2OZL - chains B and D of the 4 polymer chains in the assembly; structure by X-ray diffraction, 1.90 A resolution.

== Chain B (and D) ==
Protein: Pyruvate dehydrogenase E1 component subunit beta
Source organism: Homo sapiens
Notes: EC 1.2.4.1; fragment: Beta subunit; chain D of this document is another copy of the same molecule, construct and numbering; everything in this record applies to it too
UniProtKB: P11177 (ODPB_HUMAN); aligned to UniProt positions 31-358 over residues 2-329 (the alignment contains insertions or deletions, so no single offset holds)
Sequence (341 residues; numbered -11 to 329; the number before each row is that of its first residue; numbers below 1 keep their minus sign (Met-11 is residue -11)):
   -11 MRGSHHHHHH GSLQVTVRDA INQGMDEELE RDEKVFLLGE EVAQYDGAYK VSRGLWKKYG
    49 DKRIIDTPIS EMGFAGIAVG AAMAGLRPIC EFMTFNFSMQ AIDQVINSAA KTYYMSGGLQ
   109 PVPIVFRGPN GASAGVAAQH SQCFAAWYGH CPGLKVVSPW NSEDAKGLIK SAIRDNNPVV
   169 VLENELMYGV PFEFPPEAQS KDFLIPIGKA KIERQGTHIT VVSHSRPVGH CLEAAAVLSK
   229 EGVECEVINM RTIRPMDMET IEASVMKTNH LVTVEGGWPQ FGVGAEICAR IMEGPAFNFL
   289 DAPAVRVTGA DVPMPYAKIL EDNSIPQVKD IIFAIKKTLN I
Disordered / not traced: -11 to -1
Differences from the reference sequence: expression tag (-11 to 1)
UniProt features mapped onto this chain:
  - modified residue: Lys325 (N6-acetyllysine)

== Chain B / chain D interface ==
Pairs across the interface (99; chain B residue first):
  Met60(B) - Gln88(D)
  Met87(B) - Met87(D)
  Met87(B) - Ile90(D)
  Met87(B) - Asp91(D)
  Met87(B) - Asn95(D)
  Ile90(B) - Met87(D)
  Ile90(B) - Trp135(D)  hydrophobic
  Asp91(B) - Met87(D)
  Ile94(B) - Gln130(D)
  Asn95(B) - Met87(D)
  Asn95(B) - Gln127(D)  hydrogen bond (backbone-side chain)
  Lys99(B) - Ala126(D)  hydrogen bond (side chain-backbone)
  Lys99(B) - Gln130(D)  hydrogen bond
  Lys99(B) - Trp266(D)
  Lys99(B) - Pro301(D)
  Tyr102(B) - Pro301(D)
  Tyr102(B) - Pro303(D)
  Met103(B) - Ala126(D)  hydrophobic
  Met103(B) - Gln127(D)
  Ala126(B) - Lys99(D)  hydrogen bond (backbone-side chain)
  Ala126(B) - Met103(D)  hydrophobic
  Gln127(B) - Asn95(D)  hydrogen bond (side chain-backbone)
  Gln127(B) - Met103(D)
  Gln130(B) - Ile94(D)
  Gln130(B) - Lys99(D)  hydrogen bond
  Ala134(B) - Phe269(D)
  Trp135(B) - Ile90(D)  hydrophobic
  Trp135(B) - Trp135(D)  hydrogen bond (backbone-side chain)
  Trp135(B) - His138(D)
  Trp135(B) - Cys139(D)  hydrophobic
  Gly137(B) - Phe269(D)
  His138(B) - Trp135(D)
  His138(B) - Trp266(D)
  His138(B) - Gln268(D)  hydrogen bond (side chain-backbone)
  His138(B) - Phe269(D)
  Cys139(B) - Trp135(D)  hydrophobic
  Cys139(B) - Trp266(D)  hydrophobic
  Pro140(B) - Trp266(D)
  Pro140(B) - Asp299(D)
  Pro140(B) - Val300(D)  hydrophobic
  Pro140(B) - Pro301(D)
  Ile241(B) - Phe269(D)  hydrophobic
  Arg242(B) - Gln268(D)
  Arg242(B) - Asp299(D)  salt bridge
  Met244(B) - Phe269(D)  hydrophobic
  Trp266(B) - Lys99(D)
  Trp266(B) - His138(D)
  Trp266(B) - Cys139(D)  hydrophobic
  Trp266(B) - Pro140(D)
  Pro267(B) - Glu274(D)
  Gln268(B) - His138(D)  hydrogen bond (backbone-side chain)
  Gln268(B) - Arg242(D)
  Gln268(B) - Glu274(D)
  Gln268(B) - Arg278(D)  hydrogen bond
  Phe269(B) - Ala134(D)
  Phe269(B) - Gly137(D)
  Phe269(B) - His138(D)
  Phe269(B) - Ile241(D)  hydrophobic
  Phe269(B) - Met244(D)  hydrophobic
  Phe269(B) - Phe269(D)
  Phe269(B) - Gly270(D)
  Phe269(B) - Val271(D)  hydrophobic
  Phe269(B) - Glu274(D)  hydrogen bond (backbone-side chain)
  Gly270(B) - Phe269(D)
  Val271(B) - Phe269(D)  hydrophobic
  Ala273(B) - Ala273(D)
  Ala273(B) - Glu274(D)
  Ala273(B) - Ala277(D)  hydrophobic
  Glu274(B) - Pro267(D)
  Glu274(B) - Gln268(D)
  Glu274(B) - Phe269(D)  hydrogen bond (side chain-backbone)
  Glu274(B) - Ala273(D)
  Glu274(B) - Arg294(D)  salt bridge
  Cys276(B) - Ala277(D)  hydrophobic
  Ala277(B) - Ala273(D)  hydrophobic
  Ala277(B) - Arg294(D)
  Arg278(B) - Gln268(D)
  Arg278(B) - Arg294(D)
  Met280(B) - Cys276(D)  hydrophobic
  Met280(B) - Met280(D)  hydrophobic
  Met280(B) - Pro291(D)
  Met280(B) - Ala292(D)  hydrophobic
  Glu281(B) - Arg294(D)  salt bridge
  Phe285(B) - Met280(D)  hydrophobic
  Phe285(B) - Pro291(D)  hydrophobic
  Pro291(B) - Met280(D)
  Pro291(B) - Phe285(D)  hydrophobic
  Ala292(B) - Met280(D)
  Arg294(B) - Glu274(D)  salt bridge
  Arg294(B) - Ala277(D)
  Arg294(B) - Arg278(D)
  Arg294(B) - Glu281(D)  salt bridge
  Asp299(B) - Pro140(D)
  Asp299(B) - Arg242(D)  salt bridge
  Val300(B) - Pro140(D)  hydrophobic
  Pro301(B) - Lys99(D)
  Pro301(B) - Tyr102(D)
  Pro301(B) - Pro140(D)
  Pro303(B) - Tyr102(D)
Other interface residues (no listed pair), chain B (49 interface residues in all): Asn84, Gln88, Ser96, Cys131, Leu288, Val293, Met302
Other interface residues (no listed pair), chain D (48 interface residues in all): Asn84, Ser96, Cys131, Leu288, Val293, Met302

== Summary ==
49 residues of chain B face 48 of chain D across their interface; the contacts include 12 hydrogen bonds and 6
salt bridges. Polar contacts include Arg242(B)-Asp299(D), Glu274(B)-Arg294(D) and Glu281(B)-Arg294(D).
Chain B and chain D are both Pyruvate dehydrogenase E1 component subunit beta (Homo sapiens); the structure,
Human pyruvate dehydrogenase S264E variant, was determined by X-ray diffraction.
